5NJG - chains A and C of the 6 polymer chains in the assembly; structure by electron microscopy, 3.78 A resolution.

# Chain A
Protein: ATP-binding cassette sub-family G member 2
Organism: Homo sapiens
Notes: engineered mutation(s): Has an N-terminal Flag-tag
UniProt: Q9UNQ0 (ABCG2_HUMAN); residue numbers follow UniProt; this construct covers 2-655
Chain sequence (664 residues; numbered -8 to 655; the number before each row is that of its first residue; numbers below 1 keep their minus sign (Asp-8 is residue -8)):
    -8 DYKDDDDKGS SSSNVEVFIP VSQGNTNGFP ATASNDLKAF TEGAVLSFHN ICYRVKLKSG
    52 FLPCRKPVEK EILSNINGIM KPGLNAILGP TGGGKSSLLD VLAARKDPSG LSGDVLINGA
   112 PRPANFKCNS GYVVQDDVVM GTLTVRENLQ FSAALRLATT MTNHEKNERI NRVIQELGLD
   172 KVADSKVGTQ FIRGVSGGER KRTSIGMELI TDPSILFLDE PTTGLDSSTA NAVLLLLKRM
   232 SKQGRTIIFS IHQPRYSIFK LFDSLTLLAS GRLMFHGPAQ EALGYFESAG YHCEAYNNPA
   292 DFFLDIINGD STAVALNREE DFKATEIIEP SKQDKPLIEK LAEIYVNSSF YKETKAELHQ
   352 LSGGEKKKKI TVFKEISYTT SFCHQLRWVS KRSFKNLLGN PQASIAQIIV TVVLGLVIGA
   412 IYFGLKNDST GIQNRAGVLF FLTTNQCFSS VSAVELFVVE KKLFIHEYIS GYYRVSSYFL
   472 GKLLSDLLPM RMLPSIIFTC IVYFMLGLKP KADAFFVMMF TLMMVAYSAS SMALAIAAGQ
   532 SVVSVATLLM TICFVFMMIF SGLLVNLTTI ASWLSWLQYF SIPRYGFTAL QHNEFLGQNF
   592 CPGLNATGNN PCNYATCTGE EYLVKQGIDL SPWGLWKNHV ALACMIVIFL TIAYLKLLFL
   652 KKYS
Not modelled in the structure: -8 to 369
Disulfide bonds: Cys592-Cys608
Covalent attachments: N-acetylglucosamine (NAG) linked to Asn596
Sequence notes: expression tag (-8 to 1)
Swiss-Prot annotation at these positions:
  - binding site (ATP): Gly80 to Ser87, Arg184 to Glu190, Glu211, His243
  - site (Not glycosylated): Asn418, Asn557
  - modified residue: Thr362 (Phosphothreonine)
  - glycosylation: Asn596 (N-linked (GlcNAc...) asparagine)
  - natural variant: Val12 (V12M: Found in Jr(a-) blood group phenotype), Gln141 (Q141K: Associated with high serum levels of uric acid and increased risk of gout), Arg147 (R147W: Loss of protein expression), Thr153 (T153M: Decreased protein abundance), Lys360 (deletion: No effect on protein abundance), Phe373 (F373C: Decreased protein abundance), Thr421 (T421A: No effect on protein abundance), Thr434 (T434M: No effect on protein abundance), Ser476 (S476P: No effect on protein abundance), Ser572 (S572R: Decreased protein abundance), Asp620 (D620N: No effect on protein abundance)
  - mutagenesis: Met71 (M71V: Decreased protein abundance. No effect on substrate transmembrane transport), Lys86 (K86M: Decreased protein abundance. Decreased localization to the plasma membrane and retained intracellularly. Loss of ATPase-coupled transmembrane transporter activity), Glu211 (E211Q: Decreased estrone-3 sulfate ATPase-coupled transmembrane transporter activity. Decreased substrate-induced ATP hydrolysis ...), Thr362 (T362A: Loss of phosphorylation by PIM1. Decreased localization to the plasma membrane. Decreased homooligomerization. Loss of function in resistance to drug treatment ...), Arg383 (R383C: Loss of protein expression), Asn418 (N418Q: No effect), Thr435 (T435A: No effect on stability. Increased estrone-3 sulfate ATPase-coupled transmembrane transporter activity. Increased substrate-induced ATP hydrolysis. Increased substrate transport ...), Asn436 (N436A: No effect on stability. Decreased estrone-3 sulfate ATPase-coupled transmembrane transporter activity. Decreased substrate-induced ATP hydrolysis. Decreased substrate transport), Phe439 (F439A: No effect on stability. Decreased estrone-3 sulfate ATPase-coupled transmembrane transporter activity. Decreased substrate-induced ATP hydrolysis. Decreased substrate transport), Arg482 (R482D: Decreases ATPase activity; R482G/N/S/T: Increases ATPase activity; R482K/I/M/Y: No change in ATPase activity; R482T/Y: Decreases transport activity), Val546 (V546A: No effect on stability. No effect on estrone-3 sulfate ATPase-coupled transmembrane transporter activity. No effect on substrate-induced ATP hydrolysis. No effect on substrate transport ...), Met549 (M549A: No effect on stability. No effect on estrone-3 sulfate ATPase-coupled transmembrane transporter activity. No effect on substrate-induced ATP hydrolysis. No effect on substrate transport), 7 further mutagenesis entries in UniProt
Reported in the primary citation:
  - contacts within the chain: Arg482-Ser521
  - self-association interface (contacts with another copy of this molecule); pairs are residue here / residue on that copy: Leu554-Leu554, Cys603-Cys603 (disulfide)
  - post-translational modification sites: Asn596
  - mutagenesis - E211Q: abolished catalytic activity
  - disease-associated variants - Q141K: decreased expression (citing earlier work)

# Chain C
Protein: 5D3-Fab heavy chain
Organism: Mus musculus
Notes: antibody fragment or engineered binder
Chain sequence (221 residues; numbered 1 to 221; the number before each row is that of its first residue):
     1 QVQLQESGPG LVKPSQSLSL TCTVTGFSIT SDYAWNWIRQ FPGKKLEWMG YINFDGGTTY
    61 NPSLRGRISI TRDTSKNQFF LQLRSVTPED TATYYCATFY GAKGTLDYWG QGTSVTVSSA
   121 KTTPPSVYPL APVCGDTSGS SVTLGCLVKG YFPEPVTLTW NSGSLSSGVH TFPAVLQSDL
   181 YTLSSSVTVT SSTWPSQSIT CNVAHPASST KVDKKIEPRG P
Not modelled in the structure: 1, 120-221
Disulfide bonds: Cys22-Cys96

# How chain A and chain C interact
Residue-residue contacts (14; chain A residue first):
  Asp419(A) with Tyr51(C), hydrogen bond
  Asn590(A) with Phe54(C)
  Pro593(A) with Tyr51(C); Phe99(C); Gly101(C)
  Gly594(A) with Asp32(C); Tyr33(C); Ala34(C); Phe54(C); Tyr100(C)
  Leu595(A) with Phe54(C)
  Asn596(A) with Ser31(C), hydrogen bond (side chain-backbone); Asp32(C); Phe54(C)
Also at the interface, not in a pair above, chain A (8 interface residues in all): Lys417, Cys592
Also at the interface, not in a pair above, chain C (13 interface residues in all): Asn53, Asp55, Thr59, Ala102

# In short
Chain A and chain C form an interface of 8 and 13 residues respectively, with 2 hydrogen bonds. Among the
polar pairs are Asp419(A)-Tyr51(C) and Asn596(A)-Ser31(C). N-acetylglucosamine is covalently linked to
Asn596(A). The paper reports that E211Q of chain A abolishes catalytic activity; a modification site at
Asn596(A).
Chain A is ATP-binding cassette sub-family G member 2 (Homo sapiens) and chain C is 5D3-Fab heavy chain (Mus
musculus); the structure, Structure of an ABC transporter: part of the structure that could be built de novo,
was determined by electron microscopy together with 5NIV and 5NJ3 from the same study.
